7WTE - chains B and C of the 4 polymer chains in the assembly; structure by electron microscopy, 3.30 A resolution.

[Chain B (and C)]
Protein: Pyruvate carboxylase, mitochondrial
Source organism: Homo sapiens
Notes: EC 6.4.1.1; chain C of this document is another copy of the same molecule, construct and numbering; everything in this record applies to it too
UniProt: P11498 (PYC_HUMAN); numbering as in UniProt (aligned over 1-1178)
Amino-acid sequence (1178 residues; each row starts with the number of its first residue):
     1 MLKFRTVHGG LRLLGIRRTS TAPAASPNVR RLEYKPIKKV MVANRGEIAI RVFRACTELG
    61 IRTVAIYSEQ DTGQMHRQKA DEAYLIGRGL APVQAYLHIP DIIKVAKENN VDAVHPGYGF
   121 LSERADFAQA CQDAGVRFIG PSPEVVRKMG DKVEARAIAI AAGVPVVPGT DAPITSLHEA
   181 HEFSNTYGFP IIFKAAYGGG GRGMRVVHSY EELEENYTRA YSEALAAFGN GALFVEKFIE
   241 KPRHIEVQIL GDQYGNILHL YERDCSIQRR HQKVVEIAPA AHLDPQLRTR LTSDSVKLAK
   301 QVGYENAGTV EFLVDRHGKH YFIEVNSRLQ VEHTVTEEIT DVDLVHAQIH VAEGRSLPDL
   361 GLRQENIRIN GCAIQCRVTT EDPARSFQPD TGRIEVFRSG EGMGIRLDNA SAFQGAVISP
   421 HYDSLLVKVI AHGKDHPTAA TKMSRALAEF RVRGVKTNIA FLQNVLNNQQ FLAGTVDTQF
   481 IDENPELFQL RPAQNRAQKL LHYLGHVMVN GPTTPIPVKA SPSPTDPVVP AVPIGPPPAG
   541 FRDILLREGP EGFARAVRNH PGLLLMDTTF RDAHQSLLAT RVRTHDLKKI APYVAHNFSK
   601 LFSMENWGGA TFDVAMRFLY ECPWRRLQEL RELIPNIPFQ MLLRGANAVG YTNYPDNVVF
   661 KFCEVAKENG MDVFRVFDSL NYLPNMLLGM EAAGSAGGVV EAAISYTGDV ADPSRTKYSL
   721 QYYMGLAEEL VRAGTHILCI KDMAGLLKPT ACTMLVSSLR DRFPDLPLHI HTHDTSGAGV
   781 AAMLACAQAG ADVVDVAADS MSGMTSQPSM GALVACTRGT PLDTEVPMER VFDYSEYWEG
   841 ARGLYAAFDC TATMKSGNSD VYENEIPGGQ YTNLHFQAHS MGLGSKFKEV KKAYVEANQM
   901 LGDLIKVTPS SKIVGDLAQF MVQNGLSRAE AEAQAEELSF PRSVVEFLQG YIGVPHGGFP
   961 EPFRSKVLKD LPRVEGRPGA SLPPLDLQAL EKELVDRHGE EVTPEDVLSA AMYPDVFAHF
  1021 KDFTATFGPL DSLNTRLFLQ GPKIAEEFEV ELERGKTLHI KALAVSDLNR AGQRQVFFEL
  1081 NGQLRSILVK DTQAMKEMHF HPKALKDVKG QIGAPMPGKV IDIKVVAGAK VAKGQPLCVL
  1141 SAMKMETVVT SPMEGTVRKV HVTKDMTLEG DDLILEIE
Unresolved in the structure: 1-494, 1095-1178 (chain C: 1-32)
Disulfides: Cys752-Cys786

[How chain B and chain C interact]
Residue-residue contacts (42):
  Lys748(B) - Ala815(C)
  Lys748(B) - Cys816(C)  hydrogen bond
  Pro749(B) - Cys816(C)
  Thr750(B) - Thr820(C)
  Ser776(B) - Ser809(C)
  Gly777(B) - Val780(C)
  Ala778(B) - Ala812(C)  hydrophobic
  Ala778(B) - Cys816(C)  hydrophobic
  Val780(B) - Gly777(C)
  Val780(B) - Val780(C)  hydrophobic
  Ala781(B) - Ala781(C)  hydrophobic
  Ala781(B) - Leu784(C)  hydrophobic
  Asp799(B) - Ser856(C)  hydrogen bond (backbone-side chain)
  Asp799(B) - Gly857(C)
  Asp799(B) - Asn858(C)
  Asp799(B) - Ser859(C)  hydrogen bond (side chain-backbone)
  Ser800(B) - Ser856(C)  hydrogen bond (backbone-side chain)
  Ser802(B) - Ser856(C)
  Ala812(B) - Ala778(C)  hydrophobic
  Ala815(B) - Lys748(C)
  Ala815(B) - Tyr862(C)
  Cys816(B) - Lys748(C)  hydrogen bond (backbone-side chain)
  Cys816(B) - Pro749(C)
  Phe832(B) - Ser859(C)
  Phe832(B) - Asp860(C)
  Phe832(B) - Glu863(C)
  Arg842(B) - Lys855(C)
  Arg842(B) - Ser856(C)
  Thr851(B) - Thr851(C)
  Thr853(B) - Glu839(C)
  Lys855(B) - Arg842(C)
  Lys855(B) - Asp849(C)  salt bridge
  Lys855(B) - Thr851(C)
  Ser856(B) - Asp799(C)  hydrogen bond (side chain-backbone)
  Ser856(B) - Ser800(C)
  Gly857(B) - Asp799(C)
  Ser859(B) - Asp799(C)  hydrogen bond (backbone-side chain)
  Ser859(B) - Phe832(C)
  Asp860(B) - Phe832(C)
  Tyr862(B) - Ala815(C)  hydrophobic
  Glu863(B) - Met828(C)
  Glu863(B) - Phe832(C)
Also at the interface, not in a pair above, chain B (35 interface residues in all): Met801, Gly811, Arg818, Gly819, Thr820, Met828, Glu839, Asp849, Asn858, Ser885
Also at the interface, not in a pair above, chain C (33 interface residues in all): Val528, Ser802, Gly811, Arg818, Glu836

[Summary]
Chain B and chain C form an interface of 35 and 33 residues respectively; the contacts include 7 hydrogen
bonds and 1 salt bridge. Among the polar pairs are Lys855(B)-Asp849(C), Lys748(B)-Cys816(C) and
Asp799(B)-Ser856(C).
Both chains are Pyruvate carboxylase, mitochondrial (Homo sapiens). Entry 7WTE (Cryo-EM structure of human
pyruvate carboxylase with acetyl-CoA in the intermediate state 2) was determined by electron microscopy (same
publication as 7WTA, 7WTB, 7WTC and 7WTD).
